Entry 5DYN (X-ray diffraction, 2.48 A resolution); this record covers chains A and B.

# Chain A
Molecule: Putative peptidase
Source organism: Bacteroides fragilis
UniProtKB: Q5LBR6 (Q5LBR6_BACFN); residues 20-147 here correspond to UniProt positions 7-134 (UniProt number = residue number - 13)
Amino-acid sequence (130 residues; row label = number of the first residue in the row):
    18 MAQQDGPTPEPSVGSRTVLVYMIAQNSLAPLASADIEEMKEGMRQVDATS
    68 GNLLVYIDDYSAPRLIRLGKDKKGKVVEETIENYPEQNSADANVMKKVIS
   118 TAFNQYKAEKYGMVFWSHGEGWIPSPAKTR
Not modelled in the structure: 18-29
Sequence notes: initiating methionine (18); expression tag (19)
Ion coordination: Na+ site 1: Gln42, Asp75, Gln104 (shared with Asp152(B) of chain B); Na+ site 2: Gln42, Asp75, Asp76, Ser78, Glu103; Na+ site 3: Asp52, Glu55 (shared with Pro208(B), Ala210(B) of chain B)
Reported in the primary citation:
  - catalytic residues: His135
  - contacts within the chain: Ser44-His135
  - post-translational modification sites: Arg147

# Chain B
Molecule: Putative peptidase
Source organism: Bacteroides fragilis
UniProtKB: Q5LBR6 (Q5LBR6_BACFN); residues 148-393 here correspond to UniProt positions 135-380 (UniProt number = residue number - 13)
Amino-acid sequence (252 residues; row label = number of the first residue in the row):
   148 WFGQDGNNYMDIADLHAALQVAPDLDFLFFDACFMEAVEVAYALRDCGSY
   198 LISSPTEIPGPGAPYQTVVPAMFSAENAALKIASCYYDYYQSRYDDGIGM
   248 SNEDWTGGVSVGVAKMSELENLAVATSKVLPRYITGKQNFDLSGVMCYDR
   298 RTDKQYYYDLDRFIYQITAGNGDYDSWREAFDKVMVYWKSTPRNYSAYAG
   348 MFTMNQDAKGLSTYIPRMSAPSLNTSYQQTEWYKVSGWADTGWYKNHHHH
   398 HH
Not modelled in the structure: 393-399
Sequence notes: conflict Asp242 (Asn229 in Q5LBR6), Thr372 (Ala359 in Q5LBR6); expression tag (394-399)
Ion coordination: Na+ site 1: Asp152 (shared with Gln42(A), Asp75(A), Gln104(A) of chain A); Na+ site 2: Phe181, Pro202, Ser359; Na+ site 3: Pro208, Ala210 (shared with Asp52(A), Glu55(A) of chain A); Na+ site 4: Tyr237, Trp252; Na+ site 5: Glu265, Asn268, Ala327; Na+ site 6: Gly291, Asp354; Na+ site 7: Thr360, Tyr374
Reported in the primary citation:
  - catalytic residues: Cys180

# How chain A and chain B interact
Contacting residue pairs - 132 pairs, chain A then chain B:
  Arg33(A) with Asp173(B), salt bridge; Phe174(B); Met219(B), hydrogen bond (side chain-backbone); Phe220(B); Ser221(B), hydrogen bond (side chain-backbone); Ala222(B); Ala225(B)
  Val35(A) with Phe174(B), hydrophobic; Met219(B), hydrophobic; Phe220(B), hydrophobic
  Ile40(A) with Phe149(B), hydrophobic; Gly150(B); Gln151(B); Asp152(B)
  Gln42(A) with Gln151(B); Asp152(B), hydrogen bond; Gly153(B), hydrogen bond (backbone-backbone)
  Asn43(A) with Gln151(B), hydrogen bond (side chain-backbone)
  Leu48(A) with Gly207(B)
  Asp52(A) with Pro208(B); Tyr212(B)
  Glu55(A) with Ala210(B); Pro211(B); Tyr212(B), hydrogen bond (side chain-backbone); Gln213(B), hydrogen bond (backbone-backbone)
  Met56(A) with Tyr212(B), hydrophobic; Val216(B), hydrophobic
  Glu58(A) with Gln213(B)
  Gly59(A) with Tyr212(B); Gln213(B); Val216(B); Pro217(B)
  Met60(A) with Val216(B), hydrophobic; Phe220(B), hydrophobic
  Val63(A) with Val216(B), hydrophobic; Pro217(B), hydrophobic; Phe220(B), hydrophobic
  Gly68(A) with Phe220(B)
  Asn69(A) with Phe220(B)
  Leu70(A) with Val216(B), hydrophobic; Phe220(B)
  Asp75(A) with Asp152(B)
  Gln104(A) with Asp152(B)
  Asn105(A) with Asp152(B); Asn155(B)
  Ser106(A) with Asp152(B), hydrogen bond (backbone-side chain)
  Ala107(A) with Asn155(B); Met157(B)
  Ala109(A) with Asp161(B); Ala165(B)
  Met112(A) with Met157(B), hydrophobic; Leu162(B), hydrophobic; Ala165(B), hydrophobic
  Lys113(A) with Ala164(B); Ala165(B); Val168(B)
  Ile116(A) with Ala165(B); Leu166(B), hydrophobic; Val168(B), hydrophobic; Ala169(B), hydrophobic
  Ser117(A) with Val168(B)
  Phe120(A) with Pro170(B)
  Lys127(A) with Ala222(B); Glu223(B), salt bridge
  Tyr128(A) with Pro170(B), hydrophobic; Asp171(B); Leu172(B); Asp173(B), hydrogen bond (backbone-backbone)
  Gly129(A) with Phe174(B)
  Met130(A) with Leu166(B), hydrophobic; Ala169(B), hydrophobic; Leu172(B), hydrophobic; Phe174(B), hydrogen bond (backbone-backbone); Leu175(B); Phe176(B), hydrogen bond (backbone-backbone)
  Val131(A) with Phe176(B); Tyr212(B); Met219(B), hydrophobic
  Phe132(A) with Phe149(B), hydrophobic; Leu162(B), hydrophobic; Leu166(B), hydrophobic; Phe176(B), hydrogen bond (backbone-backbone); Phe177(B), hydrophobic; Asp178(B), hydrogen bond (backbone-backbone)
  Trp133(A) with Phe149(B); Tyr212(B)
  Ser134(A) with Phe149(B); Gly150(B); Gln151(B), hydrogen bond (side chain-backbone); Asp178(B); Ala179(B)
  His135(A) with Trp148(B); Phe149(B); Gly150(B), hydrogen bond (backbone-backbone); Gln151(B)
  Gly136(A) with Cys180(B); Phe181(B); Met182(B)
  Glu137(A) with Trp148(B), hydrogen bond (backbone-backbone); Cys180(B); Phe181(B); Met182(B); Arg298(B), salt bridge; Tyr303(B); Tyr304(B), hydrogen bond
  Gly138(A) with Trp148(B), hydrogen bond (backbone-backbone); Ile159(B); Phe181(B); Met182(B), hydrogen bond (backbone-side chain); Val187(B); Tyr304(B), hydrogen bond (backbone-side chain)
  Trp139(A) with Trp148(B); Ile159(B), hydrophobic; Glu186(B); Val187(B); Tyr361(B); Leu370(B), hydrophobic; Ser373(B); Tyr374(B), hydrophobic; Thr377(B)
  Ile140(A) with Trp148(B), hydrogen bond (backbone-backbone); Tyr303(B), hydrophobic; Tyr304(B); Leu370(B), hydrophobic
  Pro141(A) with Trp148(B); Asp158(B); Ser373(B)
  Ser142(A) with Tyr156(B); Asp158(B), hydrogen bond (backbone-side chain)
  Pro143(A) with Trp148(B); Tyr156(B), hydrophobic
  Ala144(A) with Asn154(B)
Also at the interface, not in a pair above, chain B (57 interface residues in all): Asn249

# Overview
Chain A and chain B form an interface of 45 and 57 residues respectively; the contacts include 22 hydrogen
bonds and 3 salt bridges. Polar pairs include Arg33(A)-Asp173(B), Lys127(A)-Glu223(B) and Glu137(A)-Arg298(B).
Gln42(A), Asp75(A), Gln104(A) and Asp152(B) form the Na+ site 1. From the paper: catalytic residues His135(A)
and Cys180(B); a modification site at Arg147(A).
Chain A is Putative peptidase and chain B is Putative peptidase, both from Bacteroides fragilis; the
structure, B. fragilis cysteine protease, was determined by X-ray diffraction.
